PDB entry 9L9W | X-ray diffraction, 5.87 A resolution (low resolution: residue-level contacts below are approximate; hydrogen-bond / salt-bridge calls are withheld) | chains B and D of the 4 polymer chains in the assembly

# Chain B
Name: TIR domain-containing protein
Source organism: Thermoflavifilum thermophilum
UniProtKB: A0A1I7NFG5 (A0A1I7NFG5_9BACT); numbering as in UniProt (aligned over 1-421)
Sequence (421 residues; each row starts with the number of its first residue):
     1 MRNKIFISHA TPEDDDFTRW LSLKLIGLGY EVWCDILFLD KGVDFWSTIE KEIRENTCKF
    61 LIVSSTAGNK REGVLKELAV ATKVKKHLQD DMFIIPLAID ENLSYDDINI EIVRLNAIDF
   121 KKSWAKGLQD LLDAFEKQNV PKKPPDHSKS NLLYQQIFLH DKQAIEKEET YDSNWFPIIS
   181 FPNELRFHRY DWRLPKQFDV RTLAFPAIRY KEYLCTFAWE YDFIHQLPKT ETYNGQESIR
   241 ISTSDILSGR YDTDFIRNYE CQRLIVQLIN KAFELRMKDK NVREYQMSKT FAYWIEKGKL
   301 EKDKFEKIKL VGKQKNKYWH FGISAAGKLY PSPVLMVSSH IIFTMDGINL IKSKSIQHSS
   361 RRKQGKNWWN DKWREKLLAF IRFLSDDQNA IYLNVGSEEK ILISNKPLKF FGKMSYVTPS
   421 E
Not modelled in the structure: 420-421

# Chain D
Molecule: 20-nt DNA strand
Sequence (20 nucleotides; numbered 2 to 21; the number before each row is that of its first residue):
     2 TATACAACCT ACTACCTCAT
Not modelled in the structure: 2

# How chain B and chain D interact
Contacting residue pairs (12):
  Lys-196(B) / DA5(D)
  Lys-196(B) / DC6(D)
  Glu-212(B) / DC6(D)
  Tyr-285(B) / DT14(D)
  Met-287(B) / DT14(D)
  Ser-288(B) / DA12(D)
  Ser-288(B) / DC13(D)
  His-340(B) / DA15(D)
  Lys-354(B) / DC13(D)
  Lys-354(B) / DT14(D)
  His-358(B) / DT14(D)
  Trp-373(B) / DC16(D)
Other interface residues (no listed pair), chain B (13 interface residues in all): Ser-338, Ser-339, Arg-361, Arg-362

# Summary
The interface between chain B and chain D involves 13 residues on one side and 7 on the other.
Here chain B is TIR domain-containing protein (Thermoflavifilum thermophilum) and chain D is a 20-nt DNA
strand. Entry 9L9W (Structure of SPARTA in complex with guide DNA and a 19nt target DNA) was determined by
X-ray diffraction, deposited together with 8Z8Y, 8Z92, 8Z96 and 9L9X.
